Entry 6O7I (electron microscopy, 3.20 A resolution); this record covers chains C and G of the 11 polymer chains in the assembly.

Chain C:
Name: Csm3
Organism: Thermococcus onnurineus (strain NA1)
Reference sequence: B6YWC0 (B6YWC0_THEON); residues 1-290 here = UniProt positions 1-290
Amino-acid sequence (291 residues; row label = number of the first residue in the row; numbering starts at 0):
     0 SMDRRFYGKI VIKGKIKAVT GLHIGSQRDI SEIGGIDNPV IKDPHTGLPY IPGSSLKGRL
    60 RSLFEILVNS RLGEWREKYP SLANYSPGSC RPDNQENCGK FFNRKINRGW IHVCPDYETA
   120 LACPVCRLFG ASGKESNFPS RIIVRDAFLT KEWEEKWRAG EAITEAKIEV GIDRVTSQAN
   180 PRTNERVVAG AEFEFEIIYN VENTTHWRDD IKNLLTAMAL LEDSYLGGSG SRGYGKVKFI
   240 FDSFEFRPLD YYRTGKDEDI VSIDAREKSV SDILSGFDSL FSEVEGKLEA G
Not modelled in the structure: 0-3, 27-35, 288-290
Construct notes: expression tag (0)
Bound ions: Zn2+: Cys-113, Cys-122, Cys-125

Chain G:
Molecule: 38-nt RNA strand
Sequence (38 nucleotides; numbered 1 to 38; the number before each row is that of its first residue):
     1 GUGGAAAGGC GGGCAGAGGC GGUUUGCGUA UUGGGCGC
Not modelled in the structure: 27-38

How chain C and chain G interact:
Contacting residue pairs (55; chain C residue first):
  Ile-23(C) / G9(G)  sugar contact
  Ile-23(C) / C10(G)  phosphate contact
  Gln-26(C) / G9(G)  hydrogen bond to the base
  Ser-53(C) / G8(G)  sugar contact
  Ser-53(C) / G9(G)  hydrogen bond to the phosphate
  Ser-54(C) / G8(G)  hydrogen bond to the sugar
  Ser-54(C) / G9(G)  phosphate contact
  Lys-56(C) / A7(G)  salt bridge to the phosphate
  Gly-57(C) / G8(G)  sugar contact
  Arg-58(C) / G8(G)  hydrogen bond to the base
  Arg-60(C) / A6(G)  hydrogen bond to the phosphate
  Arg-60(C) / A7(G)  salt bridge to the phosphate
  Ser-61(C) / G8(G)  hydrogen bond to the base
  Ile-105(C) / A6(G)  base contact
  Ile-105(C) / A7(G)  base contact
  Ile-110(C) / A7(G)  sugar contact
  Val-112(C) / A6(G)  sugar contact
  Phe-128(C) / A6(G)  sugar contact
  Phe-128(C) / A7(G)  phosphate contact
  Gly-129(C) / A6(G)  sugar contact
  Ala-130(C) / A5(G)  hydrogen bond to the sugar
  Ala-130(C) / A6(G)  sugar contact
  Ser-131(C) / A5(G)  hydrogen bond to the base
  Ser-131(C) / A6(G)  sugar contact
  Asn-136(C) / G4(G)  base contact
  Asn-136(C) / A5(G)  hydrogen bond to the base
  Pro-138(C) / A5(G)  phosphate contact
  Pro-138(C) / A6(G)  phosphate contact
  Ser-139(C) / A6(G)  hydrogen bond to the phosphate
  Ile-167(C) / A15(G)  base contact
  Glu-168(C) / A15(G)  phosphate contact
  Val-169(C) / G13(G)  hydrogen bond to the sugar
  Val-169(C) / C14(G)  sugar contact
  Val-169(C) / A15(G)  hydrogen bond to the phosphate
  Gly-170(C) / G13(G)  sugar contact
  Ile-171(C) / C14(G)  base contact
  Ile-171(C) / G16(G)  sugar contact
  Arg-173(C) / C14(G)  salt bridge to the phosphate
  Ser-176(C) / G16(G)  sugar contact
  Ser-176(C) / A17(G)  hydrogen bond to the sugar
  Ala-178(C) / A15(G)  base contact
  Ala-178(C) / G16(G)  base contact
  Pro-180(C) / A15(G)  base contact
  Arg-181(C) / G13(G)  hydrogen bond to the sugar
  Tyr-224(C) / G8(G)  base contact
  Tyr-224(C) / G11(G)  hydrogen bond to the phosphate
  Gly-226(C) / G8(G)  base contact
  Gly-226(C) / C10(G)  phosphate contact
  Gly-227(C) / C10(G)  hydrogen bond to the phosphate
  Gly-227(C) / G11(G)  phosphate contact
  Ser-228(C) / G11(G)  phosphate contact
  Gly-229(C) / G11(G)  phosphate contact
  Ser-230(C) / G12(G)  phosphate contact
  Arg-231(C) / G12(G)  salt bridge to the phosphate
  Arg-231(C) / G13(G)  salt bridge to the phosphate
Other interface residues (no listed pair), chain C (41 interface residues in all): His-22, Gly-24, Ser-25, Phe-137, Leu-225

Summary:
The interface between chain C and chain G involves 41 residues on one side and 14 on the other; the contacts
include 16 hydrogen bonds and 5 salt bridges. Polar pairs include Gln-26(C)/G9(G), Arg-58(C)/G8(G) and
Ser-61(C)/G8(G). Cys-113(C), Cys-122(C) and Cys-125(C) coordinate Zn2+.
Chain C is Csm3 (Thermococcus onnurineus (strain NA1)) and chain G is a 38-nt RNA strand; the structure,
Cryo-EM structure of Csm-crRNA-target RNA ternary bigger complex in complex with cA4 in type III-A CRISPR-Cas
..., was determined by electron microscopy (same publication as 6O73, 6O74, 6O75, 6O78, 6O79, 6O7B and 3
further entries).
